7V2Q - chains A and D of the 23 polymer chains in the assembly; structure by electron microscopy, 3.24 A resolution.

# Chain A
Molecule: 16s ribosomal RNA
Organism: Thermus thermophilus HB8
Sequence (1522 nucleotides; row label = number of the first residue in the row):
     1 UUUGUUGGAGAGUUUGAUCCUGGCUCAGGGUGAACGCUGGCGGCGUGCCU
    51 AAGACAUGCAAGUCGUGCGGGCCGCGGGGUUUUACUCCGUGGUCAGCGGC
   101 GGACGGGUGAGUAACGCGUGGGUGACCUACCCGGAAGAGGGGGACAACCC
   151 GGGGAAACUCGGGCUAAUCCCCCAUGUGGACCCGCCCCUUGGGGUGUGUC
   201 CAAAGGGCUUUGCCCGCUUCCGGAUGGGCCCGCGUCCCAUCAGCUAGUUG
   251 GUGGGGUAAUGGCCCACCAAGGCGACGACGGGUAGCCGGUCUGAGAGGAU
   301 GGCCGGCCACAGGGGCACUGAGACACGGGCCCCACUCCUACGGGAGGCAG
   351 CAGUUAGGAAUCUUCCGCAAUGGGCGCAAGCCUGACGGAGCGACGCCGCU
   401 UGGAGGAAGAAGCCCUUCGGGGUGUAAACUCCUGAACCCGGGACGAAACC
   451 CCCGACGAGGGGACUGACGGUACCGGGGUAAUAGCGCCGGCCAACUCCGU
   501 GCCAGCAGCCGCGGUAAUACGGAGGGCGCGAGCGUUACCCGGAUUCACUG
   551 GGCGUAAAGGGCGUGUAGGCGGCCUGGGGCGUCCCAUGUGAAAGACCACG
   601 GCUCAACCGUGGGGGAGCGUGGGAUACGCUCAGGCUAGACGGUGGGAGAG
   651 GGUGGUGGAAUUCCCGGAGUAGCGGUGAAAUGCGCAGAUACCGGGAGGAA
   701 CGCCGAUGGCGAAGGCAGCCACCUGGUCCACCCGUGACGCUGAGGCGCGA
   751 AAGCGUGGGGAGCAAACCGGAUUAGAUACCCGGGUAGUCCACGCCCUAAA
   801 CGAUGCGCGCUAGGUCUCUGGGUCUCCUGGGGGCCGAAGCUAACGCGUUA
   851 AGCGCGCCGCCUGGGGAGUACGGCCGCAAGGCUGAAACUCAAAGGAAUUG
   901 ACGGGGGCCCGCACAAGCGGUGGAGCAUGUGGUUUAAUUCGAAGCAACGC
   951 GAAGAACCUUACCAGGCCUUGACAUGCUAGGGAACCCGGGUGAAAGCCUG
  1001 GGGUGCCCCGCGAGGGGAGCCCUAGCACAGGUGCUGCAUGGCCGUCGUCA
  1051 GCUCGUGCCGUGAGGUGUUGGGUUAAGUCCCGCAACGAGCGCAACCCCCG
  1101 CCGUUAGUUGCCAGCGGUUCGGCCGGGCACUCUAACGGGACUGCCCGCGA
  1151 AAGCGGGAGGAAGGAGGGGACGACGUCUGGUCAGCAUGGCCCUUACGGCC
  1201 UGGGCGACACACGUGCUACAAUGCCCACUACAAAGCGAUGCCACCCGGCA
  1251 ACGGGGAGCUAAUCGCAAAAAGGUGGGCCCAGUUCGGAUUGGGGUCUGCA
  1301 ACCCGACCCCAUGAAGCCGGAAUCGCUAGUAAUCGCGGAUCAGCCAUGCC
  1351 GCGGUGAAUACGUUCCCGGGCCUUGUACACACCGCCCGUCACGCCAUGGG
  1401 AGCGGGCUCUACCCGAAGUCGCCGGGAGCCUACGGGCAGGCGCCGAGGGU
  1451 AGGGCCCGUGACUGGGGCGAAGUCGUAACAAGGUAGCUGUACCGGAAGGU
  1501 GCGGCUGGAUCACCUCCUUUCU
Disordered / not traced: 1-4, 773-779, 1379-1484, 1509-1522
Reported in the primary citation:
  - mutagenesis - A901G: decreased catalytic activity

# Chain D
Name: 30S ribosomal protein S4
Organism: Thermus thermophilus HB8
UniProtKB: P80373 (RS4_THET8); residues 1-209 here = UniProt positions 1-209
Sequence (209 residues; numbered 1 to 209; the number before each row is that of its first residue):
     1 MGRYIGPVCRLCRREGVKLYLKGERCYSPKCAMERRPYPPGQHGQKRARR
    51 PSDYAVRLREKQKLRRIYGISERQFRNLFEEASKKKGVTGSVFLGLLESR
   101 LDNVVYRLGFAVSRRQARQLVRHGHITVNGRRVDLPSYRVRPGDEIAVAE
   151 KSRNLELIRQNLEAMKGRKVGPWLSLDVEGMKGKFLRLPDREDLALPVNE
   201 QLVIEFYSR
Disordered / not traced: 1
Metal / ion sites: Zn2+: Cys-9, Cys-12, Cys-26, Cys-31
Swiss-Prot annotation at these positions:
  - binding site (Zn(2+)): Cys-9, Cys-12, Cys-26, Cys-31

# Chain A / chain D interface
Pairs across the interface (110):
  U6(A) with Lys-86(D), hydrogen bond to the base
  A9(A) with Glu-205(D), hydrogen bond to the base; Ser-208(D), hydrogen bond to the base; Arg-209(D), base contact
  A27(A) with Arg-209(D), hydrogen bond to the sugar
  C396(A) with Arg-73(D), salt bridge to the phosphate
  C397(A) with Arg-73(D), salt bridge to the phosphate; Asn-77(D), hydrogen bond to the phosphate
  G398(A) with Gln-74(D), phosphate contact; Leu-135(D), sugar contact; Ser-137(D), phosphate contact
  C399(A) with Gln-74(D), hydrogen bond to the phosphate; Arg-122(D), hydrogen bond to the sugar; Pro-136(D), phosphate contact; Ser-137(D), phosphate contact
  U400(A) with Gly-2(D), hydrogen bond to the base; Arg-118(D), salt bridge to the phosphate; Arg-122(D), salt bridge to the phosphate
  U401(A) with Gly-2(D), base contact
  G402(A) with Arg-3(D), hydrogen bond to the phosphate; Ile-5(D), phosphate contact; Gln-119(D), hydrogen bond to the sugar
  G403(A) with Arg-3(D), salt bridge to the phosphate; Ser-113(D), phosphate contact; Arg-115(D), salt bridge to the phosphate; Gln-116(D), hydrogen bond to the sugar; Gln-119(D), hydrogen bond to the sugar
  A404(A) with Lys-22(D), phosphate contact; Glu-24(D), phosphate contact; Ser-113(D), hydrogen bond to the phosphate; Gln-116(D), sugar contact
  G405(A) with Lys-22(D), phosphate contact; Glu-24(D), hydrogen bond to the phosphate; Arg-25(D), hydrogen bond to the phosphate
  G406(A) with Arg-25(D), salt bridge to the phosphate; Lys-30(D), salt bridge to the phosphate
  A407(A) with Arg-25(D), salt bridge to the phosphate; Lys-30(D), salt bridge to the phosphate
  A408(A) with Arg-35(D), salt bridge to the phosphate
  G409(A) with Arg-35(D), hydrogen bond to the base
  G421(A) with Gln-42(D), base contact
  G422(A) with Arg-36(D), salt bridge to the phosphate; Tyr-38(D), hydrogen bond to the phosphate; Gly-41(D), sugar contact; Gln-42(D), sugar contact
  U423(A) with Arg-13(D), salt bridge to the phosphate; Arg-36(D), salt bridge to the phosphate; Pro-40(D), phosphate contact; Gly-41(D), phosphate contact
  G424(A) with Pro-7(D), phosphate contact; Arg-10(D), salt bridge to the phosphate; Arg-13(D), phosphate contact; Arg-36(D), hydrogen bond to the sugar
  U425(A) with Arg-13(D), salt bridge to the phosphate; Lys-22(D), hydrogen bond to the phosphate; Arg-25(D), sugar contact; Ala-32(D), phosphate contact
  A426(A) with Pro-7(D), phosphate contact; Val-8(D), hydrogen bond to the phosphate; Cys-9(D), hydrogen bond to the phosphate; Lys-22(D), salt bridge to the phosphate
  C432(A) with Glu-156(D), sugar contact
  U433(A) with Gln-119(D), base contact; His-123(D), base contact; His-125(D), hydrogen bond to the sugar; Leu-155(D), phosphate contact
  G434(A) with His-123(D), sugar contact; His-125(D), phosphate contact
  A435(A) with His-123(D), salt bridge to the phosphate
  C474(A) with Arg-132(D), salt bridge to the phosphate
  G476(A) with Lys-151(D), salt bridge to the phosphate
  C492(A) with Tyr-54(D), sugar contact; Arg-209(D), salt bridge to the phosphate
  A493(A) with Ser-52(D), phosphate contact; Tyr-54(D), sugar contact; Ala-55(D), sugar contact; Leu-58(D), sugar contact
  C495(A) with His-43(D), hydrogen bond to the base
  U496(A) with His-43(D), salt bridge to the phosphate; Lys-46(D), phosphate contact
  G524(A) with Gln-42(D), base contact
  G525(A) with Gln-42(D), sugar contact
  G526(A) with Arg-10(D), salt bridge to the phosphate; Arg-14(D), hydrogen bond to the phosphate; Pro-40(D), sugar contact; Gly-41(D), sugar contact
  C527(A) with Arg-10(D), salt bridge to the phosphate; Arg-14(D), salt bridge to the phosphate; Pro-40(D), phosphate contact
  G528(A) with Arg-59(D), salt bridge to the phosphate; Gln-62(D), phosphate contact; Arg-66(D), salt bridge to the phosphate
  C529(A) with Lys-61(D), salt bridge to the phosphate; Gln-62(D), phosphate contact; Arg-65(D), salt bridge to the phosphate; Glu-72(D), phosphate contact
  G530(A) with Tyr-4(D), base contact; Arg-65(D), salt bridge to the phosphate; Ser-71(D), hydrogen bond to the phosphate; Glu-72(D), hydrogen bond to the phosphate; Arg-73(D), hydrogen bond to the phosphate
  A531(A) with Gly-2(D), hydrogen bond to the phosphate
  C596(A) with Lys-84(D), salt bridge to the phosphate
  C597(A) with Lys-84(D), phosphate contact
  U603(A) with Val-133(D), sugar contact; Asp-134(D), hydrogen bond to the base; Leu-135(D), base contact
  C604(A) with Leu-135(D), base contact; Ser-137(D), base contact; Tyr-138(D), sugar contact
Interface residues without a listed pair, chain A (48 interface residues in all): C415, G475, G600
Interface residues without a listed pair, chain D (67 interface residues in all): Gly-6, Leu-21, Gly-23, Gln-45, Arg-141, Leu-157, Phe-206

# In short
Chain A and chain D form an interface of 48 and 67 residues respectively, with 29 hydrogen bonds and 31 salt
bridges. Polar contacts include U6(A)/Lys-86(D), A9(A)/Glu-205(D) and A9(A)/Ser-208(D). Cys-9(D), Cys-12(D),
Cys-26(D) and Cys-31(D) coordinate Zn2+. Curated annotation (UniProt) lists 4 Zn2+-binding residues on chain
D. From the paper: A901G of chain A reduces catalytic activity.
Chain A is 16s ribosomal RNA and chain D is 30S ribosomal protein S4, both from Thermus thermophilus HB8; the
structure, T.thermophilus 30S ribosome with KsgA, class K6, was determined by electron microscopy, deposited
together with 7V2L, 7V2M, 7V2N, 7V2O and 7V2P.
